Entry 2UZ3 (X-ray diffraction, 2.50 A resolution); this record covers chains B and D of the 4 polymer chains in the assembly.

Chain B (and D):
Name: Thymidine kinase
Organism: Ureaplasma urealyticum
Notes: EC 2.7.1.21; chain D of this document is another copy of the same molecule, construct and numbering; everything in this record applies to it too
UniProtKB: Q9PPP5 (KITH_UREPA); numbering as in UniProt (aligned over 1-223)
Chain sequence (243 residues; row label = number of the first residue in the row; numbers below 1 keep their minus sign (Met-19 is residue -19)):
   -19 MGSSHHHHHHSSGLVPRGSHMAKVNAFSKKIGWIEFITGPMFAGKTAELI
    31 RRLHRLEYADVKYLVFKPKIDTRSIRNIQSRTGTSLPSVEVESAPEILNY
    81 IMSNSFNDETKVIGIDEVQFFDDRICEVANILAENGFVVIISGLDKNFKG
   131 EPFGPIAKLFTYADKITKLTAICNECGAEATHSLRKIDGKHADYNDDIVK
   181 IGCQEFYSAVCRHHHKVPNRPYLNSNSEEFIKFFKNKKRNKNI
Disordered / not traced: -19 to 10, 218-223
Sequence notes: engineered mutation Phe16 (Leu in Q9PPP5)
Metal / ion sites: Mg2+: Thr26 (together with dTTP); Zn2+: Cys153, Cys156, Cys191, His194
Small-molecule neighbours: dTTP (TTP): Pro20, Met21, Phe22, Ala23, Gly24, Lys25, Thr26, Asp51, Arg53, Arg61, Glu97, Gln99, Phe100, Leu124, Lys126, Asn127, Phe128, Phe133, Ser163, Arg165, Ile178, Val179, Lys180, Ile181, Gly182, Tyr187
Swiss-Prot annotation at these positions:
  - active site: Glu97 (Proton acceptor)
  - binding site (ATP): Gly19 to Thr26, Asp96 to Gln99
  - binding site (substrate): Phe128, Ile178 to Gly182, Tyr187
  - binding site (Zn(2+)): Cys153, Cys156, Cys191, His194

Chain B / chain D interface:
Contacting residue pairs (85; chain B residue first):
  Ile14(B) with Arg192(D)
  Pro75(B) with Asn204(D); Asn206(D), hydrogen bond (backbone-side chain)
  Leu78(B) with Asn206(D); Phe210(D), hydrophobic
  Asn79(B) with Asn206(D)
  Ile81(B) with Phe210(D), hydrophobic; Phe214(D), hydrophobic
  Met82(B) with Glu209(D); Phe210(D), hydrophobic; Phe213(D)
  Arg104(B) with Leu203(D); Asn204(D)
  Glu107(B) with Tyr202(D); Leu203(D), hydrogen bond (side chain-backbone); Asn204(D), hydrogen bond (side chain-backbone); Ser207(D), hydrogen bond
  Val108(B) with Asn204(D)
  Asn110(B) with Arg192(D), hydrogen bond
  Ile111(B) with Arg200(D); Ser207(D); Phe210(D), hydrophobic
  Leu112(B) with Phe210(D), hydrophobic
  Glu114(B) with Arg200(D), salt bridge
  Asn115(B) with Phe214(D)
  Phe117(B) with Phe214(D), hydrophobic
  Asp125(B) with Thr141(D)
  Lys126(B) with Thr141(D), hydrogen bond (side chain-backbone)
  Gly130(B) with Tyr142(D)
  Glu131(B) with Tyr142(D)
  Pro132(B) with Lys138(D); Thr141(D); Tyr142(D)
  Ile136(B) with Thr141(D)
  Ala137(B) with Ala137(D)
  Lys138(B) with Pro132(D)
  Phe140(B) with Phe140(D), hydrophobic; Thr141(D); Ile146(D), hydrophobic; Lys148(D), hydrogen bond (backbone-side chain)
  Thr141(B) with Asp125(D); Lys126(D), hydrogen bond (backbone-side chain); Pro132(D); Ile136(D); Phe140(D); Lys148(D), hydrogen bond (backbone-side chain)
  Tyr142(B) with Gly130(D); Glu131(D); Pro132(D); Arg192(D), hydrogen bond (backbone-side chain)
  Ala143(B) with Lys148(D), hydrogen bond (backbone-side chain)
  Asp144(B) with Lys148(D); Thr161(D); Arg192(D), salt bridge
  Ile146(B) with Phe140(D), hydrophobic; Ile146(D), hydrophobic
  Lys148(B) with Phe140(D), hydrogen bond (side chain-backbone); Thr141(D), hydrogen bond (side chain-backbone); Ala143(D), hydrogen bond (side chain-backbone)
  Thr161(B) with Asp144(D)
  Arg192(B) with Ile14(D); Asn110(D), hydrogen bond; Ala113(D); Tyr142(D), hydrogen bond (side chain-backbone); Asp144(D), salt bridge
  Arg200(B) with Glu114(D), salt bridge
  Tyr202(B) with Glu107(D)
  Leu203(B) with Glu107(D), hydrogen bond (backbone-side chain)
  Asn204(B) with Arg104(D), hydrogen bond (side chain-backbone); Glu107(D), hydrogen bond (backbone-side chain); Val108(D)
  Asn206(B) with Pro75(D), hydrogen bond (side chain-backbone); Leu78(D); Asn79(D)
  Ser207(B) with Glu107(D), hydrogen bond; Ile111(D)
  Glu209(B) with Met82(D)
  Phe210(B) with Leu78(D), hydrophobic; Ile81(D), hydrophobic; Met82(D), hydrophobic; Ile111(D), hydrophobic
  Phe213(B) with Met82(D)
  Phe214(B) with Ile81(D), hydrophobic; Asn115(D); Phe117(D), hydrophobic
Interface residues without a listed pair, chain B (47 interface residues in all): Gly12, Trp13, Ala113, Pro201, Ile211
Interface residues without a listed pair, chain D (45 interface residues in all): Leu112, Pro201, Ile211

In short:
Chain B and chain D form an interface of 47 and 45 residues respectively; the contacts include 21 hydrogen
bonds and 4 salt bridges. Polar pairs include Glu114(B)-Arg200(D), Asp144(B)-Arg192(D) and Pro75(B)-Asn206(D).
Chain B binds dTTP.
Chain B and chain D are both Thymidine kinase (Ureaplasma urealyticum); the structure, Crystal Structure of
Thymidine Kinase with dTTP from U. urealyticum, was determined by X-ray diffraction, deposited together with
1XBT.
